PDB entry 3P20 | X-ray diffraction, 2.85 A resolution | chain A

# Chain A
Molecule: V-type ATP synthase alpha chain
Source organism: Pyrococcus horikoshii
Notes: EC 3.6.3.14; fragment: catalytic subunit
UniProt: O57728 (VATA_PYRHO); the construct lacks a stretch of the UniProt sequence, so the offset changes along the chain: 1-240 = UniProt 1-240; 241-588 = UniProt 617-964
Amino-acid sequence (588 residues; each row starts with the number of its first residue):
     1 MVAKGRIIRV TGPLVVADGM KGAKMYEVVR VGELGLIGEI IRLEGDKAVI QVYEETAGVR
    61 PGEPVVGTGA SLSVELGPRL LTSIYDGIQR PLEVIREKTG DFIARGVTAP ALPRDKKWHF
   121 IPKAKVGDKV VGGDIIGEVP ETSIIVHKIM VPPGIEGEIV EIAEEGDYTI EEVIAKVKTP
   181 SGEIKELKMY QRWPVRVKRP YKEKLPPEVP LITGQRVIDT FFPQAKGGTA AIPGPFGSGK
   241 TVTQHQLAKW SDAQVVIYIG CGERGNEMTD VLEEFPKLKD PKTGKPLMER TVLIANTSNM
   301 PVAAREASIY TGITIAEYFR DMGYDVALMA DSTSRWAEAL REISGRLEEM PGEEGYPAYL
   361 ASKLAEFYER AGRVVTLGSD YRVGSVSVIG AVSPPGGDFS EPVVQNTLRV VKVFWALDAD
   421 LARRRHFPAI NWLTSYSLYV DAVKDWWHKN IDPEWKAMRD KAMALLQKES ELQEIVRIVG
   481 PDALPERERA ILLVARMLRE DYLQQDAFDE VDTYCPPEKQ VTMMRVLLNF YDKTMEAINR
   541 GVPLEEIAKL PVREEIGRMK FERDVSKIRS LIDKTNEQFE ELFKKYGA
Unresolved in the structure: 1-61, 347-356
Sequence notes: engineered mutation Arg79 (Gly in O57728)
Residues lining bound ligands:
  - vanadate (VO4), molecule 1: Pro233, Gly234, Ser238, Lys240, Thr241, Leu417, Asp418
  - vanadate (VO4), molecule 2: Pro233, Phe399, Phe414, Ala416, Leu417, Asp418, Ala419, Thr434

# Summary
Bound to chain A: vanadate.
Chain A is V-type ATP synthase alpha chain (Pyrococcus horikoshii); the structure, Crystal structure of
vanadate bound subunit A of the A1AO ATP synthase, was determined by X-ray diffraction, deposited together
with 3ND8 and 3ND9.
